4YX4 - chain A; structure by X-ray diffraction, 1.01 A resolution.

Chain A:
Molecule: Carbonic anhydrase 2
From: Homo sapiens
Notes: EC 4.2.1.1
UniProt: P00918 (CAH2_HUMAN); the author numbering skips numbers that UniProt does not, so the offset changes along the chain: 1-125 = UniProt 1-125; 127-261 = UniProt 126-260
Chain sequence (260 residues; numbered 1 to 261; 1 number in that range is skipped by the numbering (no residue carries it; nothing is unmodelled there); the number before each row is that of its first residue):
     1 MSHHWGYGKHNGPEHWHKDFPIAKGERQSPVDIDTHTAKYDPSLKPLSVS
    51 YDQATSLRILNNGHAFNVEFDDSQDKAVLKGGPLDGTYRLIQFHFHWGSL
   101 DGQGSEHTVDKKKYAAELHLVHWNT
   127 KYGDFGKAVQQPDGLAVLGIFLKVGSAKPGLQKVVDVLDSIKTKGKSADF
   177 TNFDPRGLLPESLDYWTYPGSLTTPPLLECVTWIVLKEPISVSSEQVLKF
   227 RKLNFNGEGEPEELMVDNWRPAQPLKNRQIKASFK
Not modelled in the structure: 1-3
Bound ions: Zn2+: His94, His96, His119 (together with benzenesulfonamide); mercuribenzoic acid Hg: Gln137, Glu205, Cys206
Residues lining bound ligands:
  - benzenesulfonamide (FB2): Gln92, His94, His96, Glu106, His119, Val121, Val143, Ser197, Leu198, Thr199, Thr200, Trp209
  - mercuribenzoic acid (MBO): Val135, Gln136, Gln137, Pro138, Glu205, Cys206
Swiss-Prot annotation at these positions:
  - active site: His64 (Proton donor/acceptor)
  - binding site (Zn(2+)): His94, His96, His119
  - binding site (substrate): Thr199, Thr200
  - site: Tyr7 (Fine-tunes the proton-transfer properties of H-64), Asn62 (Fine-tunes the proton-transfer properties of H-64), Asn67 (Fine-tunes the proton-transfer properties of H-64), Gln92 (Involved in the binding of some activators, including histamine and L-histidine)
  - modified residue: Ser2 (N-acetylserine), Ser166 (Phosphoserine), Ser173 (Phosphoserine)

In short:
Ligands of chain A: mercuribenzoic acid and benzenesulfonamide. His94, His96 and His119 form the Zn2+ site.
Gln137, Glu205 and Cys206 form the mercuribenzoic acid Hg site. From UniProt: active-site residue His64, 3
Zn2+-binding residues and substrate-binding residues Thr199 and Thr200.
Chain A is Carbonic anhydrase 2 (Homo sapiens); the structure, Human Carbonic Anhydrase II complexed with an
inhibitor with a benzenesulfonamide group (1), was determined by X-ray diffraction, deposited together with
4YXI, 4YXO, 4YXU and 4YYT.
